Entry 8XOH (electron microscopy, 3.20 A resolution); this record covers chains A and R of the 5 polymer chains in the assembly.

Chain A:
Protein: Guanine nucleotide-binding protein G(q) subunit alpha-q
From: Homo sapiens
Chain sequence (361 residues; each row starts with the number of its first residue; note: 26 numbers in that range are skipped by the numbering (no residue carries them; nothing is unmodelled there)):
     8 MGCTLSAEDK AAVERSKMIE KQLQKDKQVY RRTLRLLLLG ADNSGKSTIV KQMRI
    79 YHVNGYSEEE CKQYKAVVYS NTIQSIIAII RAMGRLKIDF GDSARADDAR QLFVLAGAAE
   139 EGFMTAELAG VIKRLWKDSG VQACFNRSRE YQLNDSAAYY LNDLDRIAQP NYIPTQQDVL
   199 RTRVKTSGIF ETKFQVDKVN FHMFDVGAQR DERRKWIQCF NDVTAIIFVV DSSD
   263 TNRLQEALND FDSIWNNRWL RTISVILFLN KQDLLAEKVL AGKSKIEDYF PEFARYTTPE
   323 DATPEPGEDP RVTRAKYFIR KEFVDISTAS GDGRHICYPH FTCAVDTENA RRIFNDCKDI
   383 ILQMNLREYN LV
Disordered / not traced: 8-14, 79-203, 263

Chain R:
Protein: G-protein coupled estrogen receptor 1
From: Homo sapiens
Reference sequence: Q99527 (GPER1_HUMAN); numbering as in UniProt (aligned over 1-375)
Chain sequence (375 residues; row label = number of the first residue in the row):
     1 MDVTSQARGV GLEMYPGTAQ PAAPNTTSPE LNLSHPLLGT ALANGTGELS EHQQYVIGLF
    61 LSCLYTIFLF PIGFVGNILI LVVNISFREK MTIPDLYFIN LAVADLILVA DSLIEVFNLH
   121 ERYYDIAVLC TFMSLFLQVN MYSSVFFLTW MSFDRYIALA RAMRCSLFRT KHHARLSCGL
   181 IWMASVSATL VPFTAVHLQH TDEACFCFAD VREVQWLEVT LGFIVPFAII GLCYSLIVRV
   241 LVRAHRHRGL RPRRQKALRM ILAVVLVFFV CWLPENVFIS VHLLQRTQPG AAPCKQSFRH
   301 AHPLTGHIVN LAAFSNSCLN PLIYSFLGET FRDKLRLYIE QKTNLPALNR FCHAALKAVI
   361 PDSTEQSDVR FSSAV
Disordered / not traced: 1-50, 201-209, 249-252, 286-299, 343-375
Swiss-Prot annotation at these positions:
  - modified residue: M1 (N-acetylmethionine)
  - glycosylation (N-linked (GlcNAc...) asparagine): N25, N32, N44

How chain A and chain R interact:
Pairs across the interface (46; chain A residue first):
  R38(A) - S166(R)  hydrogen bond (side chain-backbone)
  R38(A) - R169(R)
  R38(A) - T170(R)
  K216(A) - R164(R)
  V217(A) - M163(R)  hydrophobic
  F376(A) - M163(R)  hydrophobic
  N377(A) - R248(R)
  D378(A) - R248(R)  salt bridge
  K380(A) - M163(R)
  D381(A) - R248(R)
  D381(A) - R254(R)  salt bridge
  I383(A) - A162(R)  hydrophobic
  I383(A) - M163(R)  hydrophobic
  L384(A) - L159(R)
  L384(A) - V240(R)  hydrophobic
  L384(A) - A244(R)  hydrophobic
  Q385(A) - R254(R)  hydrogen bond
  N387(A) - A158(R)  hydrogen bond (side chain-backbone)
  N387(A) - L159(R)
  N387(A) - A162(R)
  L388(A) - L159(R)
  L388(A) - L241(R)  hydrophobic
  L388(A) - A257(R)  hydrophobic
  R389(A) - R253(R)
  R389(A) - T330(R)  hydrogen bond (backbone-side chain)
  E390(A) - T92(R)
  E390(A) - P94(R)
  E390(A) - R169(R)  salt bridge
  Y391(A) - P94(R)  hydrophobic
  Y391(A) - Y97(R)
  Y391(A) - F98(R)
  Y391(A) - D154(R)  hydrogen bond
  Y391(A) - R155(R)  hydrogen bond (backbone-side chain)
  Y391(A) - R169(R)
  N392(A) - Y324(R)  hydrogen bond (side chain-backbone)
  N392(A) - S325(R)  hydrogen bond (side chain-backbone)
  N392(A) - G328(R)
  N392(A) - E329(R)  hydrogen bond (side chain-backbone)
  N392(A) - T330(R)  hydrogen bond (side chain-backbone)
  N392(A) - F331(R)
  L393(A) - R155(R)
  L393(A) - L159(R)  hydrophobic
  L393(A) - A257(R)  hydrogen bond (backbone-backbone)
  L393(A) - I261(R)  hydrophobic
  V394(A) - E329(R)
  V394(A) - T330(R)
Other interface residues (no listed pair), chain A (26 interface residues in all): K34, R39, L41, D215, Y360, H362, C379
Other interface residues (no listed pair), chain R (33 interface residues in all): I93, M151, L167, K256, M260

In short:
The interface between chain A and chain R involves 26 residues on one side and 33 on the other, with 11
hydrogen bonds and 3 salt bridges. Among the polar pairs are D378(A)-R248(R), D381(A)-R254(R) and
E390(A)-R169(R).
Here chain A is Guanine nucleotide-binding protein G(q) subunit alpha-q and chain R is G-protein coupled
estrogen receptor 1, both from Homo sapiens. Entry 8XOH (Cryo-EM structure of GPR30-Gq complex structure in
the presence of E2) was determined by electron microscopy, deposited together with 8XOF, 8XOG, 8XOI and 8XOJ.
